Entry 1Z8G (X-ray diffraction, 1.55 A resolution); this record covers chains A and L.

# Chain A
Molecule: Serine protease hepsin
Organism: Homo sapiens
Notes: EC 3.4.21.-
UniProt: P05981 (HEPS_HUMAN); residue numbers follow UniProt; this construct covers 46-417
Sequence (372 residues; numbered 46 to 417; the number before each row is that of its first residue):
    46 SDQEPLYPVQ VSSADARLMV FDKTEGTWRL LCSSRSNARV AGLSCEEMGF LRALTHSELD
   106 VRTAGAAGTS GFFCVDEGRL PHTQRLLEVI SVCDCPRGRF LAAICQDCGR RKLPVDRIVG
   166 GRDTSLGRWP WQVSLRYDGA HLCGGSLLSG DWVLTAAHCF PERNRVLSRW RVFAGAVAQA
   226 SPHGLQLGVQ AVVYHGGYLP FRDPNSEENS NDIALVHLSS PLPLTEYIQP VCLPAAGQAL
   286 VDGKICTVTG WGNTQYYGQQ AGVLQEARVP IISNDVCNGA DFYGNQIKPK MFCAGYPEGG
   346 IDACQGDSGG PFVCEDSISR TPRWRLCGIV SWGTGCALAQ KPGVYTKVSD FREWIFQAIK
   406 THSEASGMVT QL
Unresolved in the structure: 46-48, 160-162
Differences from the reference sequence: engineered mutation Ala112 (Asn in P05981)
UniProt features mapped onto this chain:
  - active site (Charge relay system): His203, Asp257, Ser353
Disulfides: Cys77-Cys140, Cys90-Cys150, Cys119-Cys138, Cys153-Cys277, Cys188-Cys204, Cys291-Cys359, Cys322-Cys338, Cys349-Cys381
From the paper describing this entry:
  - catalytic residues: His203, Ser353
  - binding site for ACE-LYS-GLN-LEU-ARG-Chloromethylketone (chain L): His203, Tyr243, Glu252, Asn254, Asp257, Tyr301, Gln331, Asp347, Ser353, Ser376, Trp377, Gly378
  - specificity-determining residues: Ala348 (citing earlier work)
  - specificity-determining residues: Glu252, Glu253, Asn254, Gln331

# Chain L
Molecule: ACE-LYS-GLN-LEU-ARG-Chloromethylketone
Sequence (6 residues; row label = number of the first residue in the row):
     1 XKQLRX
Modified positions: ACE (acetyl group) at position 1; Arg5 (amino{[(4S)-4-amino-5,5-dihydroxypentyl]amino}methaniminium; AR7); 0QE (chloromethane) at position 6

# How chain A and chain L interact
Residue-residue contacts (34):
  His203(A) with Leu4(L); Arg5(L), hydrogen bond (side chain-backbone); 0QE_6(L), covalent bond
  Tyr243(A) with Leu4(L)
  Glu252(A) with Lys2(L), hydrogen bond (backbone-side chain)
  Asn254(A) with Lys2(L); Leu4(L)
  Tyr301(A) with Gln3(L), hydrogen bond
  Gln331(A) with Lys2(L)
  Asp347(A) with Arg5(L)
  Ala348(A) with Arg5(L)
  Cys349(A) with Arg5(L)
  Gln350(A) with Gln3(L); Leu4(L), hydrogen bond (side chain-backbone); Arg5(L)
  Gly351(A) with Arg5(L), hydrogen bond (backbone-backbone)
  Asp352(A) with Arg5(L)
  Ser353(A) with Arg5(L), covalent bond; 0QE_6(L)
  Val375(A) with Arg5(L)
  Ser376(A) with Leu4(L); Arg5(L), hydrogen bond (backbone-backbone)
  Trp377(A) with Lys2(L); Gln3(L); Leu4(L), hydrophobic; Arg5(L)
  Gly378(A) with Lys2(L); Gln3(L), hydrogen bond (backbone-backbone); Arg5(L)
  Thr379(A) with ACE_1(L); Lys2(L), hydrogen bond (side chain-backbone)
  Gly380(A) with Arg5(L)
  Cys381(A) with Arg5(L)
  Gly388(A) with Arg5(L)
Other interface residues (no listed pair), chain A (23 interface residues in all): Asp257, Val389
From the paper, about this interface:
  - interface residues, chain A: His203(A), Tyr243(A), Asn254(A), Asp257(A), Tyr301(A), Asp347(A), Ser353(A), Ser376(A), Trp377(A), Gly378(A)

# Overview
Chain A and chain L form an interface of 23 and 6 residues respectively; the contacts include 2 covalent bonds
and 8 hydrogen bonds. Polar pairs include His203(A)-Arg5(L), Glu252(A)-Lys2(L) and Tyr301(A)-Gln3(L). The
paper reports catalytic residues His203(A) and Ser353(A); a binding site for
ACE-LYS-GLN-LEU-ARG-Chloromethylketone (chain L) at His203(A), Tyr243(A) and Glu252(A) among others.
Here chain A is Serine protease hepsin (Homo sapiens) and chain L is ACE-LYS-GLN-LEU-ARG-Chloromethylketone.
Entry 1Z8G (Crystal structure of the extracellular region of the transmembrane serine protease hepsin with
covalently bound preferred ...) was determined by X-ray diffraction.
